Entry 3BVN (X-ray diffraction, 2.55 A resolution); this record covers chains A and B of the 3 polymer chains in the assembly.

# Chain A
Molecule: HLA class I histocompatibility antigen, B*1402 alpha chain
Organism: Homo sapiens
UniProtKB: Q56H30 (Q56H30_HUMAN); residues 1-277 here correspond to UniProt positions 10-286 (UniProt number = residue number + 9)
Chain sequence (278 residues; row label = number of the first residue in the row; numbering starts at 0):
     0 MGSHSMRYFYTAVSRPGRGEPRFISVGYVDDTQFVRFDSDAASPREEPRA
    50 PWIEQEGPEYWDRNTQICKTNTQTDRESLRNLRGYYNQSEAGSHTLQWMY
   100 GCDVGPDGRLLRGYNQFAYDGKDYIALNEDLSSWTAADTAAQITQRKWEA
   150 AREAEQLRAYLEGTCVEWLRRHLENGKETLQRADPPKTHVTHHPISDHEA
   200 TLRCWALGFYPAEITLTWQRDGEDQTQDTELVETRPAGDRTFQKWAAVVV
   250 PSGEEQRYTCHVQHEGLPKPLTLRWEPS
Disordered / not traced: 0
Cystine bridges: C101-C164, C203-C259
Sequence notes: initiating methionine (0)

# Chain B
Molecule: Beta-2-microglobulin
Organism: Homo sapiens
UniProtKB: P61769 (B2MG_HUMAN); residues 1-99 here correspond to UniProt positions 21-119 (UniProt number = residue number + 20)
Chain sequence (100 residues; row label = number of the first residue in the row; numbering starts at 0):
     0 MIQRTPKIQVYSRHPAENGKSNFLNCYVSGFHPSDIEVDLLKNGERIEKV
    50 EHSDLSFSKDWSFYLLYYTEFTPTEKDEYACRVNHVTLSQPKIVKWDRDM
Disordered / not traced: 0
Cystine bridges: C25-C80
Sequence notes: initiating methionine (0)
Curated features (UniProtKB/Swiss-Prot):
  - modified residue: Q2 (Pyrrolidone carboxylic acid)
  - glycosylation: I1 (N-linked (Glc) (glycation) isoleucine), K19 (N-linked (Glc) (glycation) lysine), K41 (N-linked (Glc) (glycation) lysine), K48 (N-linked (Glc) (glycation) lysine), K58 (N-linked (Glc) (glycation) lysine), K91 (N-linked (Glc) (glycation) lysine), K94 (N-linked (Glc) (glycation) lysine)

# How chain A and chain B interact
Residue-residue contacts (52):
  F8(A) - F56(B)  hydrophobic
  Y9(A) - F56(B)
  T10(A) - F56(B)
  T10(A) - F62(B)
  V12(A) - S33(B)
  I23(A) - L54(B)
  V25(A) - D53(B)
  Y27(A) - S55(B)
  Y27(A) - Y63(B)
  Q32(A) - D53(B)  hydrogen bond
  R35(A) - D53(B)  salt bridge
  R48(A) - D53(B)  salt bridge
  Q96(A) - H31(B)
  Q96(A) - F56(B)
  Q96(A) - W60(B)  hydrogen bond (side chain-backbone)
  Q96(A) - F62(B)
  W97(A) - F56(B)
  M98(A) - F56(B)  hydrophobic
  Q115(A) - W60(B)
  F116(A) - W60(B)
  A117(A) - W60(B)  hydrophobic
  D119(A) - I1(B)
  D119(A) - H31(B)
  G120(A) - R3(B)  hydrogen bond (backbone-side chain)
  G120(A) - H31(B)  hydrogen bond (backbone-side chain)
  K121(A) - I1(B)
  D122(A) - W60(B)  hydrogen bond
  H192(A) - D98(B)  salt bridge
  R202(A) - D98(B)  hydrogen bond (side chain-backbone)
  W204(A) - D98(B)
  W204(A) - M99(B)
  V231(A) - Q8(B)
  E232(A) - K6(B)
  E232(A) - Q8(B)  hydrogen bond (backbone-side chain)
  E232(A) - Y26(B)
  E232(A) - S28(B)  hydrogen bond
  R234(A) - Q8(B)  hydrogen bond
  R234(A) - Y10(B)
  R234(A) - Y26(B)
  R234(A) - M99(B)  hydrogen bond (side chain-backbone)
  P235(A) - Y10(B)  hydrogen bond (backbone-side chain)
  P235(A) - N24(B)
  P235(A) - Y26(B)
  A236(A) - R12(B)  hydrogen bond (backbone-side chain)
  A236(A) - N24(B)  hydrogen bond (backbone-side chain)
  G237(A) - R12(B)  hydrogen bond (backbone-side chain)
  G237(A) - L65(B)
  D238(A) - R12(B)
  Q242(A) - Y10(B)
  Q242(A) - S11(B)  hydrogen bond (side chain-backbone)
  Q242(A) - R12(B)  hydrogen bond (side chain-backbone)
  W244(A) - M99(B)  hydrogen bond (side chain-backbone)
Also at the interface, not in a pair above, chain A (35 interface residues in all): T94, L206, T233
Also at the interface, not in a pair above, chain B (26 interface residues in all): H13, P14, P32, D59

# In short
35 residues of chain A and 26 residues of chain B are in contact; the contacts include 17 hydrogen bonds and 3
salt bridges. Polar contacts include R35(A)-D53(B), R48(A)-D53(B) and H192(A)-D98(B).
Chain A is HLA class I histocompatibility antigen, B*1402 alpha chain and chain B is Beta-2-microglobulin,
both from Homo sapiens; the structure, High resolution crystal structure of HLA-B*1402 in complex with the
latent membrane protein 2 peptide (LMP2) ..., was determined by X-ray diffraction (same publication as 3BXN,
3BP4 and 3BP7).
